6JUU - chain A; structure by X-ray diffraction, 1.90 A resolution.

== Chain A ==
Protein: Mitogen-activated protein kinase kinase kinase MLT
Source organism: Homo sapiens
Notes: EC 2.7.11.25
UniProt: Q9NYL2 (MLTK_HUMAN); residue numbers follow UniProt; this construct covers 5-309
Chain sequence (310 residues; each row starts with the number of its first residue; numbering starts at 0):
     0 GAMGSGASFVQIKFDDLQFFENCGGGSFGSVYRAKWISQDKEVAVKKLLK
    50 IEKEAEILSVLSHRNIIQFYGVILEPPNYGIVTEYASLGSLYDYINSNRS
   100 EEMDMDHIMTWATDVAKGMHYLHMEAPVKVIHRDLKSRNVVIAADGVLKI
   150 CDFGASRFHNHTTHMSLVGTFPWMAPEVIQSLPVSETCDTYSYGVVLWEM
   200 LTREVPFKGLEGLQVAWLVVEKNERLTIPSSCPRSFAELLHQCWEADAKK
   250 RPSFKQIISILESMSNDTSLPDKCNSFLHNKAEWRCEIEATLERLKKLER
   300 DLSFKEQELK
Not modelled in the structure: 0-7, 300-309
Differences from the reference sequence: expression tag (0-4)
UniProt features mapped onto this chain:
  - region: Ile287 to Leu308 (Leucine-zipper)
  - active site: Asp133 (Proton acceptor)
  - binding site (ATP): Cys22 to Val30, Lys45
  - modified residue: Ser7 (Phosphoserine), Thr161 (Phosphothreonine), Ser165 (Phosphoserine), Ser275 (Phosphoserine), Ser302 (Phosphoserine)
  - natural variant: Arg250 (R250W: In CNM6; uncertain significance), Ala281 (A281T: In an ovarian endometrioid sample; A281V)
  - mutagenesis: Lys45 (K45M: Loss of kinase activity. Does not affect ability to activate EIF2AK4/GCN2 in response to mild ribosome collision), Thr161 (T161A: Loss of autophosphorylation activity), Thr162 (T162A: Slight loss of autophosphorylation activity), Ser165 (S165A: Loss of autophosphorylation activity)
Small-molecule neighbours: C9R (N-[2,4-bis(fluoranyl)-3-[4-(3-methoxy-1H-pyrazolo[3,4-b]pyridin-5-yl)-1,2,3-triazol-1-yl]phenyl]naphthalene-1-sulfonamide): Val30, Ala43, Val44, Lys45, Ala54, Leu57, Ser58, Ile66, Phe68, Ile80, Thr82, Glu83, Tyr84, Ala85, Gly88, Ser89, Val140, Cys150, Asp151, Phe152, Gly153, Ala154, Phe157, His158

== Overview ==
Ligands of chain A: compound C9R. From UniProt: active-site residue Asp133, 10 ATP-binding residues and 4
mutagenesis sites.
Chain A is Mitogen-activated protein kinase kinase kinase MLT (Homo sapiens); the structure, Crystal structure
of ZAK in complex with compound 6r, was determined by X-ray diffraction together with 6JRX and 6JUT from the
same study.
